PDB entry 4AKY | X-ray diffraction, 2.60 A resolution | chain A

== Chain A ==
Protein: Type IV secretion system protein VIRB8
Source organism: Brucella suis
Notes: fragment: 97-234
UniProtKB: Q7CEG3 (VIRB8_BRUSU); residues 97-234 here = UniProt positions 97-234
Chain sequence (138 residues; row label = number of the first residue in the row):
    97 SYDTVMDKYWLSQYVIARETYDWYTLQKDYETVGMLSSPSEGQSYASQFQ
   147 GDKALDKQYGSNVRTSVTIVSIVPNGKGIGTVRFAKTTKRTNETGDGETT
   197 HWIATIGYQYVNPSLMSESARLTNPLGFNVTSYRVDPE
Disordered / not traced: 188-191
Small-molecule neighbours: 2-(butylamino)quinolin-8-ol (4LL): Arg-114, Glu-115, Thr-116, Tyr-117, Tyr-141, Gln-144, Phe-145, Leu-151, Lys-182, Trp-198, Val-231

== Overview ==
Chain A binds 2-(butylamino)quinolin-8-ol.
Chain A is Type IV secretion system protein VIRB8 (Brucella suis); the structure, CRYSTAL STRUCTURE OF VIRB8
FROM BRUCELLA SUIS IN COMPLEX WITH INTERACTION INHIBITOR 2-(butylamino)-8-quinolinol, was determined by X-ray
diffraction (same publication as 4AKZ).
